PDB entry 6N7I | electron microscopy, 3.20 A resolution | chains B and C of the 7 polymer chains in the assembly

# Chain B (and C)
Name: DNA primase/helicase
From: Enterobacteria phage T7
Notes: EC 2.7.7.-, 3.6.4.12; chain C of this document is another copy of the same molecule, construct and numbering; everything in this record applies to it too
UniProt: P03692 (PRIM_BPT7); numbering as in UniProt (aligned over 1-566)
Sequence (566 residues; each row starts with the number of its first residue):
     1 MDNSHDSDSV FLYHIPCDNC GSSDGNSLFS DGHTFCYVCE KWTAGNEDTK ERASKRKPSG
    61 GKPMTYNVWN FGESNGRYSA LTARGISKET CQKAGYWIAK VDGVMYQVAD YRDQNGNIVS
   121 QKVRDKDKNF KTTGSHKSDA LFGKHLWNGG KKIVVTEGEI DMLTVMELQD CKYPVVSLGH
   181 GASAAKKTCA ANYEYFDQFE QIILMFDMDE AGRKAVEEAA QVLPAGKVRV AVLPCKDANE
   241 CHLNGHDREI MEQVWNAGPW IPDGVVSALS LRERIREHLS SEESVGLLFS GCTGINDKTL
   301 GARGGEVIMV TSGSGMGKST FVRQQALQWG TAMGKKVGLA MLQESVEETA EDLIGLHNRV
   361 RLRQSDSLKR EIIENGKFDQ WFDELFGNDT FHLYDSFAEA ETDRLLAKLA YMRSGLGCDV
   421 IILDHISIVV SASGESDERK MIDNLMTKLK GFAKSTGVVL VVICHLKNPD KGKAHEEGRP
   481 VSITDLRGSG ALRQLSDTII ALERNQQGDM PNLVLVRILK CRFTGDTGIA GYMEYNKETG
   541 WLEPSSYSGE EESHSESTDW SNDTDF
Unresolved in the structure: 1-263, 282-283, 397-401, 432-436, 550-566 (chain C: 1-262, 282-283, 397-400, 507-509, 548-566)
Sequence notes: engineered mutation Q343 (Glu in P03692)
Bound ions: Mg2+: S319, Q343 (together with dTTP)
Small-molecule neighbours:
  - dTTP (TTP), molecule 1: S312, G313, S314, G315, M316, G317, K318, S319, T320, Q343, H465, R504, P511, N512, V514, Y535, K537, L542
  - dTTP (TTP), molecule 2: Q494, K520, C521, R522, F523, T524, G525
UniProt features mapped onto this chain:
  - zinc finger: C17 to C39 (C4-like)
  - region: E550 to F566 (Binding to viral DNA polymerase)
  - binding site (Zn(2+)): C17, C20, C36, C39
  - binding site (Mg(2+)): E157, D207, D237
  - binding site (ATP): S312 to S319
  - site (dTTP/dATP binding): R361, H465, R504, R522, Y535
From the paper describing this entry:
  - binding site for the 25-nt DNA strand: K467, N468, R487, G488, G490
  - binding site for dTTP: R504, R522, Y535
  - Mg2+ coordination: S319
  - mutagenesis - E343Q: abolished catalytic activity (citing earlier work)
  - mutagenesis - E343Q: increased binding to the 25-nt DNA strand (citing earlier work)
  - catalytic residues: H465, Q494
  - specificity-determining residues: H33 (citing earlier work)

# Chain B / chain C interface
Residue-residue contacts - 70 pairs, chain B then chain C:
  G264(B) with Y394(C); D395(C); K408(C)
  V265(B) with L393(C); K408(C); Y411(C), hydrophobic; M412(C), hydrophobic
  V266(B) with H392(C); L393(C), hydrogen bond (backbone-backbone)
  S267(B) with H392(C)
  A268(B) with F382(C); F386(C), hydrophobic; F391(C), hydrogen bond (backbone-backbone); L393(C), hydrophobic
  L269(B) with F386(C); N388(C); D389(C)
  R272(B) with D379(C), salt bridge; F382(C)
  R274(B) with E347(C), salt bridge
  I275(B) with E347(C), hydrogen bond (backbone-side chain); F378(C), hydrophobic
  R276(B) with F378(C); D379(C), salt bridge
  H278(B) with E347(C); E348(C), salt bridge; E351(C); K369(C)
  L279(B) with E351(C); K369(C); I373(C); F378(C), hydrophobic
  S280(B) with I373(C)
  S284(B) with K369(C)
  R439(B) with E438(C), salt bridge; R487(C)
  K440(B) with S431(C); S433(C); E438(C)
  D443(B) with S431(C); R487(C), salt bridge
  N444(B) with S431(C)
  T447(B) with I428(C); S431(C), hydrogen bond; A432(C)
  K454(B) with Q343(C); S345(C); S396(C)
  S482(B) with E477(C)
  I483(B) with E476(C)
  T484(B) with N468(C); A474(C)
  S489(B) with N468(C)
  G490(B) with N468(C)
  R493(B) with S314(C), hydrogen bond; N468(C), hydrogen bond; E476(C), salt bridge
  Q494(B) with S314(C); H425(C); H465(C); L466(C), hydrogen bond (side chain-backbone); R487(C)
  L495(B) with H425(C)
  L519(B) with Q506(C), hydrogen bond (backbone-side chain)
  K520(B) with G315(C)
  F523(B) with R361(C), hydrogen bond (backbone-side chain); R363(C); Q364(C), hydrogen bond (backbone-side chain)
  D526(B) with K537(C), salt bridge
  T527(B) with Q506(C)
Interface residues without a listed pair, chain B (39 interface residues in all): L271, V285, D470, A491, R522, T524
Interface residues without a listed pair, chain C (55 interface residues in all): L342, E344, V346, A350, I354, L362, D366, I372, D383, V430, E435, K467, D470

# Summary
Chain B and chain C form an interface of 39 and 55 residues respectively, with 10 hydrogen bonds and 8 salt
bridges. Polar pairs include R272(B)-D379(C), R274(B)-E347(C) and R276(B)-D379(C). Chain B binds dTTP. The
paper reports catalytic residues H465(B) and Q494(B); E343Q of chain B abolishes catalytic activity.
Both chains are DNA primase/helicase (Enterobacteria phage T7). Entry 6N7I (Structure of bacteriophage T7
E343Q mutant gp4 helicase-primase in complex with ssDNA, dTTP, AC dinucleotide and ...) was determined by
electron microscopy, deposited together with 6N7N, 6N7S, 6N7T, 6N7V, 6N7W, 6N9U and 3 further entries.
